7NAS - chains A and D of the 14 polymer chains in the assembly; structure by electron microscopy, 3.31 A resolution.

== Chain A ==
Molecule: 16S rRNA
Source organism: Escherichia coli (strain K12)
Sequence (1542 nucleotides; numbered 1 to 1542; the number before each row is that of its first residue):
     1 AAAUUGAAGAGUUUGAUCAUGGCUCAGAUUGAACGCUGGCGGCAGGCCUA
    51 ACACAUGCAAGUCGAACGGUAACAGGAAGAAGCUUGCUUCUUUGCUGACG
   101 AGUGGCGGACGGGUGAGUAAUGUCUGGGAAACUGCCUGAUGGAGGGGGAU
   151 AACUACUGGAAACGGUAGCUAAUACCGCAUAACGUCGCAAGACCAAAGAG
   201 GGGGACCUUCGGGCCUCUUGCCAUCGGAUGUGCCCAGAUGGGAUUAGCUA
   251 GUAGGUGGGGUAACGGCUCACCUAGGCGACGAUCCCUAGCUGGUCUGAGA
   301 GGAUGACCAGCCACACUGGAACUGAGACACGGUCCAGACUCCUACGGGAG
   351 GCAGCAGUGGGGAAUAUUGCACAAUGGGCGCAAGCCUGAUGCAGCCAUGC
   401 CGCGUGUAUGAAGAAGGCCUUCGGGUUGUAAAGUACUUUCAGCGGGGAGG
   451 AAGGGAGUAAAGUUAAUACCUUUGCUCAUUGACGUUACCCGCAGAAGAAG
   501 CACCGGCUAACUCCGUGCCAGCAGCCXCGGUAAUACGGAGGGUGCAAGCG
   551 UUAAUCGGAAUUACUGGGCGUAAAGCGCACGCAGGCGGUUUGUUAAGUCA
   601 GAUGUGAAAUCCCCGGGCUCAACCUGGGAACUGCAUCUGAUACUGGCAAG
   651 CUUGAGUCUCGUAGAGGGGGGUAGAAUUCCAGGUGUAGCGGUGAAAUGCG
   701 UAGAGAUCUGGAGGAAUACCGGUGGCGAAGGCGGCCCCCUGGACGAAGAC
   751 UGACGCUCAGGUGCGAAAGCGUGGGGAGCAAACAGGAUUAGAUACCCUGG
   801 UAGUCCACGCCGUAAACGAUGUCGACUUGGAGGUUGUGCCCUUGAGGCGU
   851 GGCUUCCGGAGCUAACGCGUUAAGUCGACCGCCUGGGGAGUACGGCCGCA
   901 AGGUUAAAACUCAAAUGAAUUGACGGGGGCCCGCACAAGCGGUGGAGCAU
   951 GUGGUUUAAUUCGAUGXAACGCGAAGAACCUUACCUGGUCUUGACAUCCA
  1001 CGGAAGUUUUCAGAGAUGAGAAUGUGCCUUCGGGAACCGUGAGACAGGUG
  1051 CUGCAUGGCUGUCGUCAGCUCGUGUUGUGAAAUGUUGGGUUAAGUCCCGC
  1101 AACGAGCGCAACCCUUAUCCUUUGUUGCCAGCGGUCCGGCCGGGAACUCA
  1151 AAGGAGACUGCCAGUGAUAAACUGGAGGAAGGUGGGGAUGACGUCAAGUC
  1201 AUCAUGGCCCUUACGACCAGGGCUACACACGUGCUACAAUGGCGCAUACA
  1251 AAGAGAAGCGACCUCGCGAGAGCAAGCGGACCUCAUAAAGUGCGUCGUAG
  1301 UCCGGAUUGGAGUCUGCAACUCGACUCCAUGAAGUCGGAAUCGCUAGUAA
  1351 UCGUGGAUCAGAAUGCCACGGUGAAUACGUUCCCGGGCCUUGUACACACC
  1401 GCCCGUXACACCAUGGGAGUGGGUUGCAAAAGAAGUAGGUAGCUUAACCU
  1451 UCGGGAGGGCGCUUACCACUUUGUGAUUCAUGACUGGGGUGAAGUCGUAA
  1501 CAAGGUAACCGUAGGGGAACCUGCGGUUGGAUCACCUCCUUA
Disordered / not traced: 931-1386, 1393-1502, 1541-1542
Modified / non-standard residues: PSU (pseudouridine-5'-monophosphate) at position 516, G7M (N7-methyl-guanosine-5'-monophosphate) at position 527, 2MG (2N-methylguanosine-5'-monophosphate) at position 966, 5MC (5-methylcytidine-5'-monophosphate) at position 967, 2MG (2N-methylguanosine-5'-monophosphate) at position 1207, 4OC (4n,o2'-methylcytidine-5'-monophosphate) at position 1402, 5MC (5-methylcytidine-5'-monophosphate) at position 1407, UR3 (3-methyluridine-5'-monophoshate) at position 1498, 2MG (2N-methylguanosine-5'-monophosphate) at position 1516, MA6 (6N-dimethyladenosine-5'-monophoshate) at position 1518, MA6 (6N-dimethyladenosine-5'-monophoshate) at position 1519

== Chain D ==
Protein: 30S ribosomal protein S4
Source organism: Escherichia coli (strain K12)
Reference sequence: P0A7V8 (RS4_ECOLI); numbering as in UniProt (aligned over 1-206)
Chain sequence (206 residues; numbered 1 to 206; the number before each row is that of its first residue):
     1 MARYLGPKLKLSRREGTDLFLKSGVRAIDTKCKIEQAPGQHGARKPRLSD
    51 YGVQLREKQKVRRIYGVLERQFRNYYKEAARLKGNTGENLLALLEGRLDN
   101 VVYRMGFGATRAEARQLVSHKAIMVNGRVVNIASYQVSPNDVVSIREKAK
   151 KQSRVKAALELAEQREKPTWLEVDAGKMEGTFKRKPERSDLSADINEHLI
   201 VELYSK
Disordered / not traced: 1

== Chain A / chain D interface ==
Pairs across the interface (123; chain A residue first):
  U4(A) - Lys83(D)  hydrogen bond to the sugar
  A8(A) - Gln54(D)  base contact
  A8(A) - Glu202(D)  hydrogen bond to the base
  A8(A) - Leu203(D)  base contact
  A8(A) - Ser205(D)  base contact
  A8(A) - Lys206(D)  base contact
  C400(A) - Arg70(D)  salt bridge to the phosphate
  C401(A) - Arg70(D)  salt bridge to the phosphate
  C401(A) - Asn74(D)  phosphate contact
  G402(A) - Gln71(D)  hydrogen bond to the phosphate
  G402(A) - Ile132(D)  phosphate contact
  G402(A) - Ser134(D)  hydrogen bond to the phosphate
  C403(A) - Ala2(D)  base contact
  C403(A) - Gln71(D)  hydrogen bond to the phosphate
  C403(A) - Ser119(D)  phosphate contact
  C403(A) - Ile132(D)  phosphate contact
  C403(A) - Ala133(D)  phosphate contact
  C403(A) - Ser134(D)  hydrogen bond to the phosphate
  G404(A) - Ala2(D)  hydrogen bond to the base
  G404(A) - Arg115(D)  salt bridge to the phosphate
  G404(A) - Ser119(D)  hydrogen bond to the phosphate
  U405(A) - Ala2(D)  hydrogen bond to the base
  U405(A) - Arg3(D)  salt bridge to the phosphate
  G406(A) - Arg3(D)  phosphate contact
  G406(A) - Leu5(D)  phosphate contact
  G406(A) - Gln116(D)  hydrogen bond to the base
  G406(A) - Arg154(D)  base contact
  U407(A) - Arg3(D)  salt bridge to the phosphate
  U407(A) - Leu5(D)  phosphate contact
  U407(A) - Thr110(D)  phosphate contact
  U407(A) - Glu113(D)  sugar contact
  U407(A) - Gln116(D)  sugar contact
  U407(A) - Arg154(D)  hydrogen bond to the base
  A408(A) - Lys8(D)  salt bridge to the phosphate
  A408(A) - Ser23(D)  hydrogen bond to the phosphate
  A408(A) - Thr110(D)  hydrogen bond to the phosphate
  U409(A) - Lys22(D)  phosphate contact
  U409(A) - Ser23(D)  hydrogen bond to the phosphate
  G410(A) - Lys22(D)  hydrogen bond to the base
  G410(A) - Arg26(D)  salt bridge to the phosphate
  G410(A) - Lys31(D)  salt bridge to the phosphate
  A411(A) - Arg26(D)  salt bridge to the phosphate
  G413(A) - Thr30(D)  base contact
  G413(A) - Lys31(D)  hydrogen bond to the base
  G413(A) - Cys32(D)  hydrogen bond to the base
  U426(A) - Lys33(D)  salt bridge to the phosphate
  U426(A) - Gln36(D)  phosphate contact
  U426(A) - Gly39(D)  hydrogen bond to the phosphate
  U426(A) - Gln40(D)  hydrogen bond to the sugar
  U427(A) - Lys10(D)  phosphate contact
  U427(A) - Arg13(D)  salt bridge to the phosphate
  U427(A) - Pro38(D)  phosphate contact
  U427(A) - Gly39(D)  hydrogen bond to the phosphate
  G428(A) - Pro7(D)  phosphate contact
  G428(A) - Lys10(D)  salt bridge to the phosphate
  G428(A) - Arg13(D)  hydrogen bond to the phosphate
  U429(A) - Leu9(D)  sugar contact
  U429(A) - Arg13(D)  salt bridge to the phosphate
  U429(A) - Lys22(D)  hydrogen bond to the phosphate
  U429(A) - Lys31(D)  hydrogen bond to the sugar
  U429(A) - Cys32(D)  phosphate contact
  A430(A) - Pro7(D)  phosphate contact
  A430(A) - Lys8(D)  hydrogen bond to the phosphate
  A430(A) - Leu9(D)  hydrogen bond to the phosphate
  A430(A) - Lys22(D)  salt bridge to the phosphate
  C436(A) - Ser153(D)  sugar contact
  C436(A) - Arg154(D)  hydrogen bond to the sugar
  U437(A) - Gln116(D)  hydrogen bond to the base
  U437(A) - His120(D)  hydrogen bond to the sugar
  U437(A) - Gln152(D)  hydrogen bond to the phosphate
  U437(A) - Arg154(D)  hydrogen bond to the sugar
  U438(A) - His120(D)  hydrogen bond to the sugar
  U439(A) - Ser119(D)  hydrogen bond to the sugar
  U439(A) - His120(D)  sugar contact
  U439(A) - Lys121(D)  hydrogen bond to the phosphate
  U439(A) - Asn131(D)  sugar contact
  C440(A) - Lys121(D)  salt bridge to the phosphate
  C490(A) - Arg146(D)  salt bridge to the phosphate
  C490(A) - Lys148(D)  phosphate contact
  G491(A) - Lys148(D)  salt bridge to the phosphate
  A495(A) - Gln116(D)  base contact
  A495(A) - His120(D)  base contact
  A499(A) - Ala2(D)  base contact
  U508(A) - Tyr51(D)  sugar contact
  A509(A) - Tyr51(D)  phosphate contact
  A509(A) - Gly52(D)  sugar contact
  A509(A) - Leu55(D)  sugar contact
  A509(A) - Arg56(D)  sugar contact
  C511(A) - Gln40(D)  base contact
  C511(A) - His41(D)  hydrogen bond to the base
  C511(A) - Arg44(D)  hydrogen bond to the phosphate
  U512(A) - Gln40(D)  hydrogen bond to the sugar
  U512(A) - His41(D)  salt bridge to the phosphate
  U512(A) - Arg44(D)  salt bridge to the phosphate
  G540(A) - Gln40(D)  hydrogen bond to the base
  G541(A) - Gly39(D)  sugar contact
  G541(A) - Gln40(D)  hydrogen bond to the sugar
  G542(A) - Lys10(D)  salt bridge to the phosphate
  G542(A) - Arg14(D)  hydrogen bond to the phosphate
  G542(A) - Pro38(D)  sugar contact
  G542(A) - Gly39(D)  sugar contact
  U543(A) - Arg14(D)  salt bridge to the phosphate
  U543(A) - Arg56(D)  phosphate contact
  G544(A) - Arg56(D)  salt bridge to the phosphate
  G544(A) - Gln59(D)  hydrogen bond to the phosphate
  G544(A) - Arg63(D)  salt bridge to the phosphate
  C545(A) - Lys58(D)  salt bridge to the phosphate
  C545(A) - Gln59(D)  hydrogen bond to the phosphate
  C545(A) - Arg62(D)  salt bridge to the phosphate
  C545(A) - Glu69(D)  phosphate contact
  A546(A) - Leu68(D)  phosphate contact
  A546(A) - Glu69(D)  hydrogen bond to the phosphate
  A546(A) - Arg70(D)  hydrogen bond to the phosphate
  A547(A) - Ala2(D)  phosphate contact
  C613(A) - Arg81(D)  salt bridge to the phosphate
  U619(A) - Arg128(D)  hydrogen bond to the sugar
  U619(A) - Val129(D)  base contact
  U619(A) - Val130(D)  base contact
  U619(A) - Asn131(D)  hydrogen bond to the base
  U619(A) - Ile132(D)  base contact
  C620(A) - Ile132(D)  base contact
  C620(A) - Tyr135(D)  sugar contact
  U1540(A) - Arg47(D)  base contact
Interface residues without a listed pair, chain A (48 interface residues in all): U5, G425, C614
Interface residues without a listed pair, chain D (72 interface residues in all): Tyr4, Leu21, Gly24, Asp29, Ser49, Thr86, Arg97, Ala112, Gln136

== In short ==
48 residues of chain A face 72 of chain D across their interface, with 45 hydrogen bonds and 26 salt bridges.
Among the polar pairs are A8(A)-Glu202(D), G404(A)-Ala2(D) and U405(A)-Ala2(D).
Chain A is 16S rRNA and chain D is 30S ribosomal protein S4, both from Escherichia coli (strain K12); the
structure, Bacterial 30S ribosomal subunit assembly complex state A (multibody refinement for body domain of
30S ribosome), was determined by electron microscopy together with 7AF3, 7AF5, 7AF8, 7AFA, 7AFD, 7AFH and 17
further entries from the same study.
